PDB entry 5Y9E | X-ray diffraction, 2.04 A resolution | chains B and E of the 5 polymer chains in the assembly

[Chain B (and E)]
Molecule: Major capsid protein L1
Organism: Human papillomavirus type 58
Notes: chain E of this document is another copy of the same molecule, construct and numbering; everything in this record applies to it too
UniProtKB: P26535 (VL1_HPV58); residues 10-498 here correspond to UniProt positions 36-524 (UniProt number = residue number + 26)
Sequence (490 residues; row label = number of the first residue in the row):
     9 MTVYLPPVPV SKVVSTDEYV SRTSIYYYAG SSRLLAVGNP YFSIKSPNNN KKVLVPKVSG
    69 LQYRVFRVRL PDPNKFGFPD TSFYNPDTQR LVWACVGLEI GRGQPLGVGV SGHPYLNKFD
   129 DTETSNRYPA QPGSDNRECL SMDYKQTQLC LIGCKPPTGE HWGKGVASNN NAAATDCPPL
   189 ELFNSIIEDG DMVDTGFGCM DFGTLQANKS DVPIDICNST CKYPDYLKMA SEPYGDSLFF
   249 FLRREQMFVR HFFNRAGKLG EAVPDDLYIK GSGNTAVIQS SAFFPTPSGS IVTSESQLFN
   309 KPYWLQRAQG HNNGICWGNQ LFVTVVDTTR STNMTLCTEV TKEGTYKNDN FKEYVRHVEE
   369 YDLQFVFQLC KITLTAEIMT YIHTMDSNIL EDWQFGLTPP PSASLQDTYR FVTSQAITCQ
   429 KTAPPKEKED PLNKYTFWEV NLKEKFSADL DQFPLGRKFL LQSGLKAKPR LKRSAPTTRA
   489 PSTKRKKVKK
Unresolved in the structure: 9-19, 176-182, 404-436, 474-498 (chain E: 9-19, 404-437, 474-498)
Sequence notes: initiating methionine (9); engineered mutation Ser176 (Cys202 in P26535)
Ion coordination: Mg2+ site 1 near Pro113 (its only coordinating residue here); Mg2+ site 2 near Asp209 (its only coordinating residue here); Mg2+ site 3 near Asp244 (its only coordinating residue here); Mg2+ site 4 near Thr301 (its only coordinating residue here); Mg2+ site 5: Asp335, Arg338, Glu367
Reported in the primary citation:
  - specificity-determining residues: Arg135, Ser142, Asn282

[Interface between chain B and chain E]
Residue-residue contacts (169; chain B residue first):
  Arg41(B) with Leu190(E); Asn192(E), hydrogen bond; Asp233(E), salt bridge
  Leu43(B) with Leu190(E), hydrophobic
  Val45(B) with Trp170(E), hydrophobic; Leu188(E), hydrophobic
  Asn47(B) with Glu269(E), hydrogen bond
  Phe50(B) with Glu269(E); Ala270(E); Pro272(E)
  Ile52(B) with Thr183(E)
  Pro55(B) with Ala182(E), hydrophobic
  Leu62(B) with Ala182(E), hydrophobic
  Gly109(B) with Leu235(E)
  Gly111(B) with Leu235(E)
  Gln112(B) with Glu168(E), hydrogen bond (backbone-side chain); Trp170(E), hydrogen bond; Cys207(E); Tyr231(E)
  Pro113(B) with Lys153(E); Asp202(E); Cys207(E); Tyr231(E), hydrophobic
  Leu114(B) with Lys153(E), hydrogen bond (backbone-side chain); Glu253(E), hydrogen bond (backbone-side chain)
  Gly115(B) with Met255(E)
  Val116(B) with Met255(E); Val257(E), hydrophobic; Pro293(E)
  Val118(B) with Phe260(E), hydrophobic; Phe291(E), hydrophobic; Pro293(E), hydrophobic
  Gly120(B) with Phe291(E)
  His121(B) with Leu275(E), hydrogen bond (side chain-backbone); Tyr276(E); Phe291(E)
  Pro122(B) with Tyr136(E), hydrogen bond (backbone-side chain); Ile286(E), hydrophobic; Gln287(E)
  Tyr123(B) with Tyr136(E); Tyr276(E), hydrophobic; Thr283(E), hydrogen bond (side chain-backbone); Val285(E); Ile286(E), hydrogen bond (side chain-backbone)
  Lys126(B) with Thr132(E), hydrogen bond (side chain-backbone); Arg135(E)
  Phe127(B) with Arg135(E), hydrogen bond (backbone-side chain)
  Asp143(B) with Gly279(E); Thr283(E), hydrogen bond
  Arg145(B) with Tyr136(E); Ile277(E), hydrogen bond (side chain-backbone); Lys278(E); Gly279(E)
  Glu146(B) with Thr132(E); Ser133(E); Asn134(E), hydrogen bond (side chain-backbone); Arg135(E), salt bridge
  Cys147(B) with Thr130(E); Asn134(E), hydrogen bond (backbone-side chain); Gln287(E); Ser288(E); Phe291(E), hydrophobic
  Leu148(B) with Thr130(E); Thr132(E); Ser133(E); Asn134(E); Phe291(E)
  Ser149(B) with Thr130(E), hydrogen bond; Phe260(E); Phe291(E)
  Met150(B) with Phe260(E)
  Asp151(B) with Phe260(E)
  Asn216(B) with Ile277(E)
  Lys217(B) with Asp274(E), hydrogen bond (side chain-backbone); Leu275(E)
  Ile222(B) with Leu275(E)
  Cys225(B) with Leu275(E), hydrogen bond (side chain-backbone)
  Asn226(B) with Asp274(E), hydrogen bond; Leu275(E)
  Arg258(B) with Glu131(E), salt bridge; Val257(E), hydrogen bond (side chain-backbone); Arg258(E); Phe260(E)
  His259(B) with Glu131(E), salt bridge; Thr132(E)
  Phe261(B) with Glu131(E); Thr132(E)
  Ser298(B) with Phe256(E)
  Ile299(B) with Gln254(E); Met255(E); Phe256(E), hydrophobic; Ser298(E)
  Val300(B) with Glu253(E); Gln254(E); Met255(E), hydrogen bond (backbone-backbone)
  Thr301(B) with Glu253(E); Gln254(E)
  Ser302(B) with Arg251(E); Arg252(E); Glu253(E), hydrogen bond (side chain-backbone)
  Glu303(B) with Arg252(E), salt bridge
  Asn308(B) with Leu235(E); Arg251(E)
  Met342(B) with Trp170(E); Met208(E), hydrophobic
  Thr343(B) with Met208(E); Gln214(E), hydrogen bond (backbone-side chain); Asp219(E); Arg263(E), hydrogen bond
  Leu344(B) with Cys185(E), hydrophobic; Leu188(E), hydrophobic; Met208(E), hydrophobic; Leu213(E)
  Cys345(B) with Leu213(E), hydrogen bond (backbone-backbone); Gln214(E); Ala215(E), hydrogen bond (backbone-backbone); Asn216(E); Asp219(E)
  Thr346(B) with Asp184(E); Pro186(E)
  Glu347(B) with Ala215(E)
  Tyr354(B) with Asn125(E); Ser142(E); Asp143(E); Arg145(E); Asn216(E), hydrogen bond
  Lys355(B) with Ser142(E)
  Asn356(B) with Gly141(E), hydrogen bond (side chain-backbone); Ser142(E), hydrogen bond (backbone-backbone); Asp143(E); Asn144(E), hydrogen bond; Ala264(E); Gly265(E); Lys266(E)
  Asp357(B) with Lys266(E)
  Phe359(B) with Asn216(E); Lys266(E), hydrogen bond (backbone-backbone)
  Lys360(B) with Asp184(E), salt bridge; Lys266(E)
  Glu361(B) with Asn125(E), hydrogen bond; Asn216(E); Asp219(E); Arg263(E); Ala264(E); Lys266(E), hydrogen bond (backbone-backbone); Leu267(E); Gly268(E), hydrogen bond (backbone-backbone)
  Tyr362(B) with Thr183(E); Asp184(E); Cys185(E); Gly268(E); Glu269(E)
  Arg364(B) with Cys185(E); Leu188(E); Glu269(E), salt bridge
  Val366(B) with Trp170(E)
  Glu368(B) with Glu168(E); Leu235(E)
  Asp370(B) with Leu235(E)
  Asp459(B) with His319(E), hydrogen bond (backbone-side chain)
  Gln460(B) with Lys20(E); Val21(E), hydrogen bond (side chain-backbone)
  Pro462(B) with Ala238(E); Ser239(E)
  Arg465(B) with Ala238(E); Gln317(E), hydrogen bond (side chain-backbone); His319(E)
  Lys466(B) with Gln317(E)
  Leu469(B) with Arg315(E)
Other interface residues (no listed pair), chain B (78 interface residues in all): Tyr49, Lys53, Arg110, Asp128, Asp129, Gln139, Ala215, Thr340, Val363
Other interface residues (no listed pair), chain E (87 interface residues in all): Ala180, Gly204, Phe205, Gly206, Ser218, Asn262, Val271, Ser280, Ala284, Ser289, Ala290, Phe292, Gly318

[Summary]
Chain B and chain E form an interface of 78 and 87 residues respectively, with 38 hydrogen bonds and 7 salt
bridges. Among the polar pairs are Arg41(B)-Asp233(E), Glu146(B)-Arg135(E) and Arg258(B)-Glu131(E). Asp335(B),
Arg338(B) and Glu367(B) coordinate Mg2+ site 5. From the paper: specificity determinants Arg135(B), Ser142(B)
and Asn282(B).
Chain B and chain E are both Major capsid protein L1 (Human papillomavirus type 58); the structure, Crystal
structure of HPV58 pentamer, was determined by X-ray diffraction, deposited together with 5Y9C and 5Y9F.
